8T2A - chains A and B of the 3 polymer chains in the assembly; structure by X-ray diffraction, 3.17 A resolution.

# Chain A
Protein: BL3-6 Fab heavy chain
Organism: Homo sapiens
Notes: antibody fragment or engineered binder
Chain sequence (233 residues; numbered 1 to 233; the number before each row is that of its first residue):
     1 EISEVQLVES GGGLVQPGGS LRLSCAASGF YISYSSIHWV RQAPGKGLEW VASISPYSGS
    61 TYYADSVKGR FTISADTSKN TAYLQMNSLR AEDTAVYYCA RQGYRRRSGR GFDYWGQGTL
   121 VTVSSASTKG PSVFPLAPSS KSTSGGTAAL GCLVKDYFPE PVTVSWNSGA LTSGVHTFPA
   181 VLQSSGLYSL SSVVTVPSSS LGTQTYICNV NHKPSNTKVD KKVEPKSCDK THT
Disordered / not traced: 1-2, 142-145, 229-233
Cystine bridges: Cys25-Cys99, Cys152-Cys208

# Chain B
Protein: BL3-6 Fab light chain
Organism: Homo sapiens
Notes: antibody fragment or engineered binder
Chain sequence (215 residues; numbered 1 to 215; the number before each row is that of its first residue):
     1 SDIQMTQSPS SLSASVGDRV TITCRASQSV SSAVAWYQQK PGKAPKLLIY SASSLYSGVP
    61 SRFSGSRSGT DFTLTISSLQ PEDFATYYCQ QSYSFPSTFG QGTKVEIKRT VAAPSVFIFP
   121 PSDEQLKSGT ASVVCLLNNF YPREAKVQWK VDNALQSGNS QESVTEQDSK DSTYSLSSTL
   181 TLSKADYEKH KVYACEVTHQ GLSSPVTKSF NRGEC
Cystine bridges: Cys24-Cys89, Cys135-Cys195

# Interface between chain A and chain B
Residue-residue contacts - 60 pairs, chain A then chain B:
  Gln42(A) - Gln39(B)  hydrogen bond
  Gln42(A) - Tyr88(B)  hydrogen bond
  Lys46(A) - Tyr88(B)
  Gly47(A) - Tyr88(B)
  Leu48(A) - Gln39(B)
  Leu48(A) - Tyr88(B)
  Leu48(A) - Phe99(B)
  Trp50(A) - Phe95(B)  hydrophobic
  Trp50(A) - Pro96(B)  hydrophobic
  Trp50(A) - Ser97(B)
  Ser53(A) - Phe95(B)
  Tyr62(A) - Phe95(B)  hydrophobic
  Tyr98(A) - Gln39(B)
  Tyr98(A) - Lys43(B)
  Tyr98(A) - Ala44(B)  hydrophobic
  Arg107(A) - Tyr50(B)  hydrogen bond (backbone-side chain)
  Ser108(A) - Tyr50(B)
  Ser108(A) - Tyr56(B)
  Gly109(A) - Tyr50(B)
  Arg110(A) - Ser92(B)  hydrogen bond (side chain-backbone)
  Arg110(A) - Tyr93(B)
  Gly111(A) - Tyr37(B)
  Phe112(A) - Tyr37(B)  hydrogen bond (backbone-side chain)
  Phe112(A) - Gln90(B)
  Asp113(A) - Tyr56(B)
  Trp115(A) - Tyr37(B)
  Trp115(A) - Ala44(B)  hydrophobic
  Trp115(A) - Pro45(B)
  Gly116(A) - Ala44(B)
  Phe134(A) - Ser122(B)
  Phe134(A) - Glu124(B)
  Phe134(A) - Gln125(B)
  Pro135(A) - Ser122(B)
  Leu136(A) - Phe119(B)  hydrophobic
  Ala137(A) - Phe119(B)
  Ala148(A) - Phe117(B)  hydrophobic
  Ala149(A) - Phe117(B)
  Ala149(A) - Phe119(B)
  Leu150(A) - Phe119(B)  hydrophobic
  Leu153(A) - Ser132(B)
  Lys155(A) - Ser132(B)
  His176(A) - Asn138(B)
  His176(A) - Asn139(B)  hydrogen bond
  His176(A) - Ser175(B)
  Phe178(A) - Leu136(B)  hydrophobic
  Phe178(A) - Ser163(B)
  Phe178(A) - Thr165(B)
  Phe178(A) - Ser175(B)
  Phe178(A) - Leu176(B)
  Phe178(A) - Ser177(B)
  Pro179(A) - Ser163(B)  hydrogen bond (backbone-side chain)
  Pro179(A) - Val164(B)
  Val181(A) - Gln161(B)
  Val181(A) - Glu162(B)
  Val181(A) - Ser163(B)
  Gln183(A) - Gln161(B)  hydrogen bond
  Val193(A) - Leu136(B)  hydrophobic
  Lys221(A) - Glu124(B)  salt bridge
  Lys226(A) - Cys215(B)
  Cys228(A) - Cys215(B)  hydrophobic
Interface residues without a listed pair, chain A (48 interface residues in all): His38, Val40, Gly45, Tyr63, Ala64, Tyr114, Gln117, Val133, Lys141, Thr147, Leu182, Ser191, Thr195
Interface residues without a listed pair, chain B (40 interface residues in all): Ala35, Leu47, Ser51, Ser57, Lys104, Ser128, Val134

# Overview
48 residues of chain A face 40 of chain B across their interface; the contacts include 8 hydrogen bonds and 1
salt bridge. Polar pairs include Lys221(A)-Glu124(B), Gln42(A)-Gln39(B) and Gln42(A)-Tyr88(B).
Here chain A is BL3-6 Fab heavy chain and chain B is BL3-6 Fab light chain, both from Homo sapiens. Entry 8T2A
(Crystal structure of SCV PTE G18A mutant RNA in complex with Fab BL3-6) was determined by X-ray diffraction
(same publication as 8T29, 8T2B and 8T2O).
